7BL1 - chains BBB and CCC of the 6 polymer chains in the assembly; structure by electron microscopy, 9.80 A resolution (very low resolution: no residue pairs are listed; an interface is given only as per-side residue counts).

# Chain BBB
Name: Phosphatidylinositol 3-kinase catalytic subunit type 3
From: Homo sapiens
Notes: EC 2.7.1.137
UniProtKB: Q8NEB9 (PK3C3_HUMAN); numbering as in UniProt (aligned over 1-887)
Sequence (887 residues; numbered 1 to 887; the number before each row is that of its first residue):
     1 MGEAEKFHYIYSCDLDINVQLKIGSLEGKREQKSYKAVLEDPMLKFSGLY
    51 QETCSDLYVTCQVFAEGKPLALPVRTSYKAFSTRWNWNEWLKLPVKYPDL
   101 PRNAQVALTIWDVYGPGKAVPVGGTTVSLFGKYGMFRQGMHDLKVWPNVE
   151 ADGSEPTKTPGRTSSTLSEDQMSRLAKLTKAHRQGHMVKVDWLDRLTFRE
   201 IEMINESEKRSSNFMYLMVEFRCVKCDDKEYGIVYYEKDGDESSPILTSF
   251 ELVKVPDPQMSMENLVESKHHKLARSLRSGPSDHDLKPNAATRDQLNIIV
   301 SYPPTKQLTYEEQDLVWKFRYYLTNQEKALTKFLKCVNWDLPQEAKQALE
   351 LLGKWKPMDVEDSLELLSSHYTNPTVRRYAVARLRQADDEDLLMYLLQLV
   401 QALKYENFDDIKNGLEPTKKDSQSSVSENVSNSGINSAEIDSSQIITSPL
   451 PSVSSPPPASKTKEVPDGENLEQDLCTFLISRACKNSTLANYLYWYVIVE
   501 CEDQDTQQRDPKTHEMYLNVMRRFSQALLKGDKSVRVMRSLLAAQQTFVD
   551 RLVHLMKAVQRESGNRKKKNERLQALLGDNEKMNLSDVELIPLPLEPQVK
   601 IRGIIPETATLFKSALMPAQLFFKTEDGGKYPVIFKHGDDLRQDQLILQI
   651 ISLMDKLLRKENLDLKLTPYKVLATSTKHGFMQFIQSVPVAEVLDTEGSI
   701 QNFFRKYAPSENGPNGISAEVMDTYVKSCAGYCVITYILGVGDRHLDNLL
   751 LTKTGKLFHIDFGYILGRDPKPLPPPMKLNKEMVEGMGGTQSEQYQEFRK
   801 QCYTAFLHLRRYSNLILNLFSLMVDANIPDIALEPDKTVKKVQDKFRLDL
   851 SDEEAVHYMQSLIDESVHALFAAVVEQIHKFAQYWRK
Not modelled in the structure: 1-4, 246-260, 422-469, 873-887
UniProt features mapped onto this chain:
  - region: Leu611 to Met617 (G-loop), Gly740 to Asn748 (Catalytic loop), His759 to Asn780 (Activation loop)
  - modified residue: Thr163 (Phosphothreonine), Ser165 (Phosphoserine), Ser244 (Phosphoserine), Ser261 (Phosphoserine), Ser282 (Phosphoserine)

# Chain CCC
Name: Phosphoinositide 3-kinase regulatory subunit 4
From: Homo sapiens
Notes: EC 2.7.11.1
UniProtKB: Q99570 (PI3R4_HUMAN); residues 1-1358 here = UniProt positions 1-1358
Sequence (1371 residues; numbered 1 to 1371; the number before each row is that of its first residue):
     1 MGNQLAGIAPSQILSVESYFSDIHDFEYDKSLGSTRFFKVARAKHREGLV
    51 VVKVFAIQDPTLPLTSYKQELEELKIRLNSAQNCLPFQKASEKASEKAAM
   101 LFRQYVRDNLYDRISTRPFLNNIEKRWIAFQILTAVDQAHKSGVRHGDIK
   151 TENVMVTSWNWVLLTDFASFKPTYLPEDNPADFNYFFDTSRRRTCYIAPE
   201 RFVDGGMFATELEYMRDPSTPLVDLNSNQRTRGELKRAMDIFSAGCVIAE
   251 LFTEGVPLFDLSQLLAYRNGHFFPEQVLNKIEDHSIRELVTQMIHREPDK
   301 RLEAEDYLKQQRGNAFPEIFYTFLQPYMAQFAKETFLSADERILVIRKDL
   351 GNIIHNLCGHDLPEKAEGEPKENGLVILVSVITSCLQTLKYCDSKLAALE
   401 LILHLAPRLSVEILLDRITPYLLHFSNDSVPRVRAEALRTLTKVLALVKE
   451 VPRNDINIYPEYILPGIAHLAQDDATIVRLAYAENIALLAETALRFLELV
   501 QLKNLNMENDPNNEEIDEVTHPNGNYDTELQALHEMVQQKVVTLLSDPEN
   551 IVKQTLMENGITRLCVFFGRQKANDVLLSHMITFLNDKNDWHLRGAFFDS
   601 IVGVAAYVGWQSSSILKPLLQQGLSDAEEFVIVKALYALTCMCQLGLLQK
   651 PHVYEFASDIAPFLCHPNLWIRYGAVGFITVVARQISTADVYCKLMPYLD
   701 PYITQPIIQIERKLVLLSVLKEPVSRSIFDYALRSKDITSLFRHLHMRQK
   751 KRNGSLPDCPPPEDPAIAQLLKKLLSQGMTEEEEDKLLALKDFMMKSNKA
   801 KANIVDQSHLHDSSQKGVIDLAALGITGRQVDLVKTKQEPDDKRARKHVK
   851 QDSNVNEEWKSMFGSLDPPNMPQALPKGSDQEVIQTGKPPRSESSAGICV
   901 PLSTSSQVPEVTTVQNKKPVIPVLSSTILPSTYQIRITTCKTELQQLIQQ
   951 KREQCNAERIAKQMMENAEWESKPPPPGWRPKGLLVAHLHEHKSAVNRIR
  1001 VSDEHSLFATCSNDGTVKIWNSQKMEGKTTTTRSILTYSRIGGRVKTLTF
  1051 CQGSHYLAIASDNGAVQLLGIEASKLPKSPKIHPLQSRILDQKEDGCVVD
  1101 MHHFNSGAQSVLAYATVNGSLVGWDLRSSSNAWTLKHDLKSGLITSFAVD
  1151 IHQCWLCIGTSSGTMACWDMRFQLPISSHCHPSRARIRRLSMHPLYQSWV
  1201 IAAVQGNNEVSMWDMETGDRRFTLWASSAPPLSELQPSPHSVHGIYCSPA
  1251 DGNPILLTAGSDMKIRFWDLAYPERSYVVAGSTSSPSVSYYRKIIEGTEV
  1301 VQEIQNKQKVGPSDDTPRRGPESLPVGHHDIITDVATFQTTQGFIVTASR
  1351 DGIVKVWKSRPTTASENLYFQ
Not modelled in the structure: 1-11, 510-520, 702-706, 817-958, 1359-1371
Construct notes: expression tag (1359-1371)
UniProt features mapped onto this chain:
  - active site: Asp148 (Proton acceptor)
  - binding site (ATP): Leu32 to Val40, Lys53
  - modified residue: Ser808 (Phosphoserine), Ser813 (Phosphoserine), Ser853 (Phosphoserine), Ser865 (Phosphoserine), Thr1316 (Phosphothreonine)
  - lipidation: Gly2 (N-myristoyl glycine)

# Interface between chain BBB and chain CCC
At this resolution (10 A) residue pairs are not listed: 24 residues of chain BBB and 23 of chain CCC lie at the interface.

# In short
24 residues of chain BBB face 23 of chain CCC across their interface. From UniProt: active-site residue
Asp148(CCC) and 10 ATP-binding residues on chain CCC.
Here chain BBB is Phosphatidylinositol 3-kinase catalytic subunit type 3 and chain CCC is Phosphoinositide
3-kinase regulatory subunit 4, both from Homo sapiens. Entry 7BL1 (human complex II-BATS bound to
membrane-attached Rab5a-GTP) was determined by electron microscopy.
